PDB entry 1TDZ | X-ray diffraction, 1.80 A resolution | chains C and A of the 3 polymer chains in the assembly

== Chain C ==
Molecule: 14-nt DNA strand
Sequence (14 nucleotides; row label = number of the first residue in the row):
    15 GCGAGAAACA AAGA

== Chain A ==
Name: formamidopyrimidine-DNA glycosylase
Source organism: Lactococcus lactis
Notes: EC 3.2.2.23
UniProtKB: P42371 (FPG_LACLC); aligned to UniProt positions 1-272 over residues 0-271 (the alignment contains insertions or deletions, so no single offset holds)
Sequence (272 residues; each row starts with the number of its first residue; numbering starts at 0):
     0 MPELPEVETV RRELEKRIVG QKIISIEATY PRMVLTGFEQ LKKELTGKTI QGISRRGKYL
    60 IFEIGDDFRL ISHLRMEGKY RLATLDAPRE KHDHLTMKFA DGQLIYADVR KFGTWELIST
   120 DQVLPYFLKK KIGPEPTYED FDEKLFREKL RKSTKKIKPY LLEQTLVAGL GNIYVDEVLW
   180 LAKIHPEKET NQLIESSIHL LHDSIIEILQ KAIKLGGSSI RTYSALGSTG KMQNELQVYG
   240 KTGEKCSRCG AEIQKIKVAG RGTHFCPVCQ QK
Disordered / not traced: 0-1, 220-224
Bound ions: Zn2+: Cys-245, Cys-248, Cys-265, Cys-268

== How chain C and chain A interact ==
Contacting residue pairs (12):
  DC16(C) / Lys-154(A)  salt bridge to the phosphate
  DG17(C) / Lys-154(A)  phosphate contact
  DA22(C) / Phe-111(A)  stacking on the base
  DC23(C) / Arg-109(A)  hydrogen bond to the base
  DC23(C) / Lys-110(A)  phosphate contact
  DC23(C) / Phe-111(A)  base contact
  DA24(C) / His-91(A)  phosphate contact
  DA24(C) / Val-108(A)  sugar contact
  DA24(C) / Arg-109(A)  base contact
  DA24(C) / Lys-110(A)  salt bridge to the phosphate
  DA25(C) / Lys-90(A)  salt bridge to the phosphate
  DA25(C) / His-91(A)  salt bridge to the phosphate
Other interface residues (no listed pair), chain A (8 interface residues in all): Arg-74

== Summary ==
Chain C and chain A form an interface of 6 and 8 residues respectively; the contacts include 1 hydrogen bond,
4 salt bridges and 1 aromatic stacking contact. Polar pairs include DC23(C)/Arg-109(A), DC16(C)/Lys-154(A) and
DA24(C)/Lys-110(A).
Here chain C is a 14-nt DNA strand and chain A is formamidopyrimidine-DNA glycosylase (Lactococcus lactis).
Entry 1TDZ (Crystal Structure Complex Between the Lactococcus Lactis FPG (Mutm) and a FAPY-dG Containing DNA)
was determined by X-ray diffraction, deposited together with 1XC8.
